Entry 7ZWH (electron microscopy, 3.20 A resolution); this record covers chains E and H of the 4 polymer chains in the assembly.

== Chain E ==
Protein: von Willebrand factor
Organism: Homo sapiens
UniProtKB: P04275 (VWF_HUMAN); residues 1-1197 here = UniProt positions 1-1197
Chain sequence (1197 residues; each row starts with the number of its first residue):
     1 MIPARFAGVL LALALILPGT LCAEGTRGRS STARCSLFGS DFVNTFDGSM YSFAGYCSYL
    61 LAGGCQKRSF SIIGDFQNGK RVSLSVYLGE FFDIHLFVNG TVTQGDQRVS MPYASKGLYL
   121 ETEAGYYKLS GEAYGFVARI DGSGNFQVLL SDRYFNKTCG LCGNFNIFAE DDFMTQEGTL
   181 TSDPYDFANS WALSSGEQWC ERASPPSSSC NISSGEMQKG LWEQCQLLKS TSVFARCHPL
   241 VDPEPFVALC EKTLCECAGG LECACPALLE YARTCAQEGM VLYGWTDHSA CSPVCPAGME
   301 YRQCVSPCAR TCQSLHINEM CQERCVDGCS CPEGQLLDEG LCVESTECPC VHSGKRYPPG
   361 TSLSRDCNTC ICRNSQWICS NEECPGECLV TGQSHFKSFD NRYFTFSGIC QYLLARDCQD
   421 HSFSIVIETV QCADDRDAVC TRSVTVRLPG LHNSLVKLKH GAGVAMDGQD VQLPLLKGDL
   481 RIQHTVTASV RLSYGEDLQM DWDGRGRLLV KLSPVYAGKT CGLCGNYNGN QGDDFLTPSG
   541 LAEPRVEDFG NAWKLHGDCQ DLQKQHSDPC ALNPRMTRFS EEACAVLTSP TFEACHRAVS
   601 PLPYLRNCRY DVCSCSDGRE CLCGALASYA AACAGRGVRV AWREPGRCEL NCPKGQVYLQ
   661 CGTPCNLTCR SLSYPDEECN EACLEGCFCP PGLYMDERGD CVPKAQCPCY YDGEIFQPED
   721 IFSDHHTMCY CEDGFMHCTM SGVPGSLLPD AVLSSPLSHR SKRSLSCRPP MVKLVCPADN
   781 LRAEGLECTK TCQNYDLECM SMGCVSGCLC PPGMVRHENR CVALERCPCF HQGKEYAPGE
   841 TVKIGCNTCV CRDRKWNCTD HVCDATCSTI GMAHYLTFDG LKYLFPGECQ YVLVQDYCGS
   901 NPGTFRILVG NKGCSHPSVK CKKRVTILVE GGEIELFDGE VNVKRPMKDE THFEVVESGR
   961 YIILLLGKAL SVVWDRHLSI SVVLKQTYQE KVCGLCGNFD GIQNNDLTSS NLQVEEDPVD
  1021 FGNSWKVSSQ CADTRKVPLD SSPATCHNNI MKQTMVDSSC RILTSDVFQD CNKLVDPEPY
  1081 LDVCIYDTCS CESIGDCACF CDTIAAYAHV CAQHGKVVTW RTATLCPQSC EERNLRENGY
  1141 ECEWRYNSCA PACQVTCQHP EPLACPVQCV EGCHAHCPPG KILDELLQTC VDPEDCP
Not modelled in the structure: 1-30, 211-220, 741-766
Cystine bridges: Cys35-Cys162, Cys57-Cys200, Cys65-Cys159, Cys210-Cys255, Cys225-Cys250, Cys237-Cys275, Cys257-Cys263, Cys265-Cys291, Cys295-Cys329, Cys304-Cys325, Cys308-Cys321, Cys312-Cys348, Cys331-Cys342, Cys350-Cys372, Cys367-Cys384, Cys370-Cys379, Cys388-Cys524, Cys410-Cys559, Cys418-Cys521, Cys432-Cys440, Cys570-Cys613, Cys584-Cys608, Cys595-Cys633, Cys615-Cys621, Cys623-Cys648, Cys652-Cys687, Cys661-Cys683, Cys665-Cys679, Cys669-Cys707, Cys689-Cys701, Cys709-Cys731, Cys729-Cys738, Cys776-Cys804, Cys788-Cys799, Cys792-Cys827, Cys810-Cys821, Cys829-Cys851, Cys846-Cys863, Cys849-Cys858, Cys867-Cys996, Cys889-Cys1031, Cys898-Cys993, Cys914-Cys921, Cys1046-Cys1089, Cys1060-Cys1084, Cys1071-Cys1111, Cys1091-Cys1099, Cys1101-Cys1126, Cys1130-Cys1173, Cys1149-Cys1169, Cys1153-Cys1165, Cys1157-Cys1196, Cys1177-Cys1190
Covalent attachments: N-acetylglucosamine (NAG) linked to Asn99, Asn156, Asn666, Asn857, Asn1147
Differences from the reference sequence: conflict Arg852 (Gln in P04275)
Bound ions: Ca2+ site 1: Asp47, Asn164, Asn166, Phe168, Asp171, Asp172; Ca2+ site 2: Cys524, Asn526; Ca2+ site 3: Asp879, Asn998, Asp1000, Ile1002, Asn1005, Asp1006
Swiss-Prot annotation at these positions:
  - region: Ser764 to Glu787 (Amino-terminal), Arg826 to Asp853 (CX)
  - glycosylation (N-linked (GlcNAc...) asparagine): Asn99, Asn156, Asn211, Asn666, Asn857, Asn1147

== Chain H ==
Protein: von Willebrand factor
Organism: Homo sapiens
UniProtKB: P04275 (VWF_HUMAN); residue numbers follow UniProt; this construct covers 1265-1463
Chain sequence (199 residues; numbered 1265 to 1463; the number before each row is that of its first residue):
  1265 PPLHDFYCSR LLDLVFLLDG SSRLSEAEFE VLKAFVVDMM ERLRISQKWV RVAVVEYHDG
  1325 SHAYIGLKDR KRPSELRRIA SQVKYAGSQV ASTSEVLKYT LFQIFSKIDR PEASRITLLL
  1385 MASQEPQRMS RNFVRYVQGL KKKKVIVIPV GIGPHANLKQ IRLIEKQAPE NKAFVLSSVD
  1445 ELEQQRDEIV SYLCDLAPE
Cystine bridges: Cys1272-Cys1458
Reported in the primary citation:
  - disease-associated variants - H1322P: decreased expression (citing earlier work)
  - disease-associated variants - E1359K (citing earlier work)

== Interface between chain E and chain H ==
Pairs across the interface (13):
  Ser230(E) - Pro1418(H)
  Ser230(E) - His1419(H)  hydrogen bond (backbone-side chain)
  Thr231(E) - Pro1418(H)
  Ser232(E) - Glu1292(H)  hydrogen bond
  Ser232(E) - Pro1418(H)
  Ser232(E) - Ser1442(H)
  Ala235(E) - Pro1418(H)  hydrophobic
  Ala235(E) - Ser1441(H)  hydrogen bond (backbone-side chain)
  Ala235(E) - Ser1442(H)
  Arg236(E) - Ser1441(H)
  Arg236(E) - Ser1442(H)  hydrogen bond (backbone-side chain)
  His238(E) - Ser1441(H)
  Pro239(E) - Glu1445(H)
Interface residues without a listed pair, chain E (8 interface residues in all): Lys229
Interface residues without a listed pair, chain H (7 interface residues in all): Asp1444
The authors on this interface:
  - residue pairs: Ser232(E)-Pro1418(H) (hydrophobic contact), Ala235(E)-Pro1418(H) (hydrophobic contact), Arg236(E)-Asp1444(H)
  - interface residues, chain H: His1419(H)

== Overview ==
The interface between chain E and chain H involves 8 residues on one side and 7 on the other, with 4 hydrogen
bonds. Polar pairs include Ser230(E)-His1419(H), Ser232(E)-Glu1292(H) and Ala235(E)-Ser1441(H). The authors
report hydrophobic contacts between Ser232(E) and Pro1418(H) and Ala235(E) and Pro1418(H); a contact between
Arg236(E) and Asp1444(H). The paper reports that H1322P of chain H reduces expression; the interface residue
His1419(H).
Here chain E is von Willebrand factor and chain H is von Willebrand factor, both from Homo sapiens. Entry 7ZWH
(VWF Tubules of D1D2 and D'D3A1 domains) was determined by electron microscopy.
